5TKL - chain A; structure by X-ray diffraction, 1.75 A resolution.

Chain A:
Molecule: Fructose-bisphosphate aldolase
Organism: Toxoplasma gondii
Notes: EC 4.1.2.13
UniProtKB: Q8I8I2 (Q8I8I2_TOXGO); residue numbers follow UniProt; this construct covers 1-363
Chain sequence (363 residues; each row starts with the number of its first residue):
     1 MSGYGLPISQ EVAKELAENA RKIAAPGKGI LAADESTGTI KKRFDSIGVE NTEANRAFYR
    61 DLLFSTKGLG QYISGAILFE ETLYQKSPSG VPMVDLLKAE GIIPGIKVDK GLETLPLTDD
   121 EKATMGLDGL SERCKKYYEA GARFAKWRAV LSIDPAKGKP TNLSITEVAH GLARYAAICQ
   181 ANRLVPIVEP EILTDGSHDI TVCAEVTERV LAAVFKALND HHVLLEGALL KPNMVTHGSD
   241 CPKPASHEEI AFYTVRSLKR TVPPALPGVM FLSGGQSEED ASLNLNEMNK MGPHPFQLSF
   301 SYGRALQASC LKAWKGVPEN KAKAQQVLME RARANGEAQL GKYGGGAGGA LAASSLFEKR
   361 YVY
Not modelled in the structure: 348-360
Covalently attached groups: 1,6-di-O-phosphono-D-fructose (P6F) linked to Lys-231; 1,3-dihydroxyacetonephosphate (13P) linked to Lys-231
Ligand contacts:
  - 1,3-dihydroxyacetonephosphate (13P): Ala-32, Asp-34, Arg-43, Ile-77, Lys-146, Glu-189, Leu-272, Ser-273, Gly-274, Ser-301, Tyr-302, Gly-303, Arg-304
  - 1,3-dihydroxyacetonephosphate / glyceraldehyde-3-phosphate / 1,6-di-O-phosphono-D-fructose: Ala-32, Asp-34, Glu-35, Ser-36, Thr-39, Arg-43, Ile-77, Lys-107, Lys-146, Arg-148, Glu-189, Leu-272, Ser-273, Gly-274, Ser-301, Tyr-302, Gly-303, Arg-304
  - glyceraldehyde-3-phosphate (G3H): Asp-34, Glu-35, Ser-36, Thr-39, Lys-107, Lys-146, Arg-148, Glu-189
  - 1,6-di-O-phosphono-D-fructose (P6F): Ala-32, Asp-34, Glu-35, Ser-36, Thr-39, Arg-43, Ile-77, Lys-107, Lys-146, Arg-148, Glu-189, Leu-272, Ser-273, Gly-274, Ser-301, Tyr-302, Gly-303, Arg-304
UniProt features mapped onto this chain:
  - active site: Glu-189 (Proton acceptor), Lys-231 (Schiff-base intermediate with dihydroxyacetone phosphate)
  - binding site (dihydroxyacetone phosphate): Asp-34, Lys-146, Lys-231, Ser-273, Gly-274, Gly-303, Arg-304
  - binding site (D-glyceraldehyde 3-phosphate): Ser-36, Thr-39, Lys-107, Glu-189
  - binding site (beta-D-fructose 1,6-bisphosphate): Arg-43, Ser-273 to Gly-275, Ser-301, Arg-304
  - mutagenesis: Asp-34 (D34A: Abolishes enzymatic activity. Reduces ACT1 binding. Slightly reduces MIC2 binding), Glu-35 (E35A: Reduces enzymatic activity. Enhances MIC2 binding), Lys-42 (K42A: Does not affect enzymatic activity. Reduces ACT1 binding. Reduces MIC2 binding. Abolishes enzymatic activity and reduces MIC2 binding; when associated with A-43 ...), Arg-43 (R43A: Does not affect enzymatic activity. Reduces ACT1 binding. Reduces MIC2 binding. Abolishes enzymatic activity and reduces MIC2 binding; when associated with A-42 ...), Lys-107 (K107A: Abolishes enzymatic activity. Reduces MIC2 binding), Lys-146 (K146A: Abolishes enzymatic activity. Reduces MIC2 binding), Arg-148 (R148A: Abolishes enzymatic activity. Reduces ACT1 binding. Reduces MIC2 binding), Lys-231 (K231A: Abolishes enzymatic activity. Reduces MIC2 binding), Arg-304 (R304A: Abolishes enzymatic activity. Reduces MIC2 binding), Gln-307 (Q307F: Abolishes enzymatic activity. Reduces MIC2 binding; Q307G: Does not affect enzymatic activity. Does not affect MIC2 binding)
Reported in the primary citation:
  - catalytic residues: Glu-189
  - catalytic residues: Lys-146 (proposed by the authors, not directly observed)
  - specificity-determining residues: Asp-34 (from molecular simulation)

Overview:
Bound to chain A: glyceraldehyde-3-phosphate and 1,3-dihydroxyacetonephosphate / glyceraldehyde-3-phosphate /
1,6-di-O-phosphono-D-fructose. 1,6-di-O-phosphono-D-fructose is covalently linked to Lys-231.
1,3-dihydroxyacetonephosphate is covalently linked to Lys-231. Curated annotation (UniProt) lists active-site
residues Glu-189 and Lys-231, 7 dihydroxyacetone phosphate-binding residues, 4 D-glyceraldehyde
3-phosphate-binding residues and 6 beta-D-fructose 1,6-bisphosphate-binding residues. From the paper:
catalytic residues Glu-189 and Lys-146; the specificity determinant Asp-34.
Chain A is Fructose-bisphosphate aldolase (Toxoplasma gondii); the structure, Crystal structure of FBP
aldolase from Toxoplasma gondii, condensation intermediate, was determined by X-ray diffraction, deposited
together with 5TJS, 5TK3, 5TKC, 5TKN and 5TKP.
